PDB entry 8W7L | electron microscopy, 3.75 A resolution | chains A and C of the 4 polymer chains in the assembly

[Chain A]
Name: Protein kinase domain-containing protein
Source organism: Streptococcus pneumoniae
UniProtKB: A0A2U3S0J5 (A0A2U3S0J5_STREE); residue numbers follow UniProt; this construct covers 4-869
Sequence (866 residues; row label = number of the first residue in the row):
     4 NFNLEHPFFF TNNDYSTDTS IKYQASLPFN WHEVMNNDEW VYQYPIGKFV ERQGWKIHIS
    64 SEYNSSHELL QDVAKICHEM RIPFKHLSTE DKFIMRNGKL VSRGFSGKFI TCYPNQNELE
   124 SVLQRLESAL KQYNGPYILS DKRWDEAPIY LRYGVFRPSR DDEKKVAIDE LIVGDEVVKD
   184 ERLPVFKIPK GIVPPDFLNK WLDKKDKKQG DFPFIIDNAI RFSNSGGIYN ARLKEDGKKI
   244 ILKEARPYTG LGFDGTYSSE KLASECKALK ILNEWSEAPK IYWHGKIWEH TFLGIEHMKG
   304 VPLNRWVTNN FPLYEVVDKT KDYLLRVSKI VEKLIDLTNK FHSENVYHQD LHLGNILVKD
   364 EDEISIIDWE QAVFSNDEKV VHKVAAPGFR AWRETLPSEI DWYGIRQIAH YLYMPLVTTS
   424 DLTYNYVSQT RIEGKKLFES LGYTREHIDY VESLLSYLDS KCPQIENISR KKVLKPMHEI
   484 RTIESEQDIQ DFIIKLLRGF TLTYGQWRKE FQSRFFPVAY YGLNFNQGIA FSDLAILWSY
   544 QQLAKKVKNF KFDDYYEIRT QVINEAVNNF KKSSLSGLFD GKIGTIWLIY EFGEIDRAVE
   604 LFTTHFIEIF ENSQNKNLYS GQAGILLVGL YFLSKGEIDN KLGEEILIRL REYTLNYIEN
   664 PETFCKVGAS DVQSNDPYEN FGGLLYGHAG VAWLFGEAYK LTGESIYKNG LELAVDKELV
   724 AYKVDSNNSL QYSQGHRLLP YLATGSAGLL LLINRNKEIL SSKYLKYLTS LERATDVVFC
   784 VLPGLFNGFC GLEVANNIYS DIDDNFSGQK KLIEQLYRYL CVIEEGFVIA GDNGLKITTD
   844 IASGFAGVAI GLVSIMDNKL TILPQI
Not modelled in the structure: 732-739
Construct notes: conflict Ala28 (Val in A0A2U3S0J5); engineered mutation Ala522 (His in A0A2U3S0J5)

[Chain C]
Name: PneA
Source organism: Streptococcus pneumoniae
Sequence (18 residues; row label = number of the first residue in the row; numbers below 1 keep their minus sign (Gln-1 is residue -1)):
    -1 QGMAEEVLNL QLVSVQVD

[Interface between chain A and chain C]
Residue-residue contacts (33):
  Arg106(A) - Leu8(C)
  Tyr140(A) - Val5(C)  hydrophobic
  Val188(A) - Leu6(C)  hydrophobic
  Val188(A) - Gln9(C)
  Asp209(A) - Gly0(C)
  Gln212(A) - Gln-1(C)  hydrogen bond (side chain-backbone)
  Gln212(A) - Gly0(C)
  Gln212(A) - Met1(C)
  Phe215(A) - Glu3(C)
  Phe215(A) - Asn7(C)
  Ile219(A) - Leu10(C)  hydrophobic
  Asn221(A) - Ser12(C)
  Asn221(A) - Val13(C)
  Asn221(A) - Gln14(C)
  Ala222(A) - Leu10(C)  hydrophobic
  Ala222(A) - Val11(C)
  Ala222(A) - Ser12(C)  hydrogen bond (backbone-side chain)
  Ala222(A) - Val13(C)
  Ala222(A) - Gln14(C)  hydrogen bond (backbone-backbone)
  Ile223(A) - Val11(C)
  Phe225(A) - Leu8(C)
  Phe225(A) - Leu10(C)
  Arg249(A) - Leu8(C)
  Lys289(A) - Gln-1(C)  hydrogen bond (backbone-side chain)
  Ile290(A) - Gln-1(C)
  Ile290(A) - Glu4(C)
  Trp291(A) - Gln-1(C)  hydrogen bond (backbone-side chain)
  Trp291(A) - Met1(C)
  Trp291(A) - Glu4(C)
  Trp291(A) - Val5(C)  hydrophobic
  Glu292(A) - Glu4(C)
  His293(A) - Glu4(C)  salt bridge
  Phe295(A) - Glu4(C)
Interface residues without a listed pair, chain A (22 interface residues in all): Leu142, Gly213, Asp220, Ser228

[Overview]
22 residues of chain A and 15 residues of chain C are in contact; the contacts include 5 hydrogen bonds and 1
salt bridge. Polar pairs include His293(A)-Glu4(C), Gln212(A)-Gln-1(C) and Ala222(A)-Ser12(C).
Chain A is Protein kinase domain-containing protein and chain C is PneA, both from Streptococcus pneumoniae;
the structure, Cryo-EM structure of ClassIII Lanthipeptide modification enzyme PneKC mutant H522A, was
determined by electron microscopy.
